Entry 8IP3 (electron microscopy, 2.60 A resolution); this record covers chains A and B of the 5 polymer chains in the assembly.

Chain A (and B):
Protein: Magnesium transporter MRS2 homolog, mitochondrial
Organism: Homo sapiens
Notes: chain B of this document is another copy of the same molecule, construct and numbering; everything in this record applies to it too
Reference sequence: Q9HD23 (MRS2_HUMAN), isoform Q9HD23-1; residues 1-443 here = UniProt positions 1-443
Sequence (453 residues; numbered 1 to 453; the number before each row is that of its first residue):
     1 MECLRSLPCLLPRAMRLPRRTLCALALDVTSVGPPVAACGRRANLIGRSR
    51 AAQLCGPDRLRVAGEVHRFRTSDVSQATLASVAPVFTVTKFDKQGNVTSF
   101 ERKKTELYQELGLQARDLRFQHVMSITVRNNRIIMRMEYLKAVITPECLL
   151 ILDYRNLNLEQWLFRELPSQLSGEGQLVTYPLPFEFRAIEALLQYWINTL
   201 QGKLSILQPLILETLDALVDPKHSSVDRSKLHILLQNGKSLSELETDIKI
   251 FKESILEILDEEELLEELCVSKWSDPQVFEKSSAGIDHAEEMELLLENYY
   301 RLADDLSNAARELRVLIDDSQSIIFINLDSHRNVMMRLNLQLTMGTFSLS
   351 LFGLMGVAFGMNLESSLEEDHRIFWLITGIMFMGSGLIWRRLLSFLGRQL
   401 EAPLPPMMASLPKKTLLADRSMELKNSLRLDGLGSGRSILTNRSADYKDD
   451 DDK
Unresolved in the structure: 1-82, 402-453
Construct notes: expression tag (444-453)
Bound ions: Mg2+ near Glu297 (its only coordinating residue here)
Swiss-Prot annotation at these positions:
  - motif: Gly360 to Asn362 (GMN motif)
  - binding site (Mg(2+)): Glu243, Thr246, Asp247, Glu312, Asp329, Gly360, Asn362
What the authors report for this chain:
  - Mg2+ coordination through a water molecule: Asp329, Gly360, Asn362
  - Mg2+ coordination: Glu293, Glu297
  - binding site for chloride ion: Arg332

Interface between chain A and chain B:
Residue-residue contacts - 111 pairs, chain A then chain B:
  Arg116(A) with Val178(B); Glu291(B), salt bridge; Leu294(B)
  Arg119(A) with Val178(B); Asn298(B)
  Gln121(A) with Asn298(B), hydrogen bond; Leu302(B)
  His122(A) with Asn298(B), hydrogen bond; Arg301(B); Leu302(B); Asp305(B)
  Val123(A) with Asp305(B), hydrogen bond (backbone-side chain)
  Thr127(A) with Arg301(B)
  Arg129(A) with Leu294(B)
  Lys222(A) with Leu400(B); Glu401(B)
  Ser224(A) with Asn333(B), hydrogen bond (backbone-side chain); Leu400(B)
  Ser225(A) with Ser330(B); Val334(B)
  Val226(A) with Ile326(B), hydrophobic; Ser330(B), hydrogen bond (backbone-side chain)
  Arg228(A) with Pro221(B); Asn327(B); Ser330(B); His331(B), hydrogen bond; Val334(B)
  Leu231(A) with Ile326(B), hydrophobic; Asn327(B)
  Leu235(A) with Val219(B), hydrophobic; Asp319(B); Ser320(B); Ile323(B), hydrophobic
  Lys239(A) with Leu316(B)
  Glu243(A) with Glu312(B)
  Thr246(A) with Arg311(B), hydrogen bond; Glu312(B), hydrogen bond
  Lys249(A) with Asn308(B), hydrogen bond; Arg311(B)
  Ile250(A) with Asn308(B)
  Glu253(A) with Asp304(B)
  Arg314(A) with Val315(B); Asp319(B), salt bridge
  Gln321(A) with Ser322(B); Ile323(B)
  Ile324(A) with Ile326(B), hydrophobic
  Phe325(A) with Ser322(B); Phe325(B), hydrophobic; Ile326(B), hydrophobic; Asp329(B)
  Leu328(A) with Asp329(B); Arg332(B), hydrogen bond (backbone-side chain); Asn333(B), hydrogen bond (backbone-side chain)
  Asp329(A) with Asp329(B); Arg332(B), salt bridge
  His331(A) with Asn333(B); Leu400(B)
  Arg332(A) with Arg332(B); Asn333(B); Met336(B)
  Val334(A) with Leu400(B), hydrophobic
  Met335(A) with Asn333(B); Met336(B), hydrophobic; Arg337(B); Leu340(B); Leu400(B), hydrophobic
  Met336(A) with Met336(B), hydrophobic
  Leu338(A) with Leu340(B), hydrophobic; Phe395(B), hydrophobic; Leu396(B), hydrophobic
  Asn339(A) with Asn339(B), hydrogen bond; Leu340(B); Thr343(B), hydrogen bond
  Leu342(A) with Leu340(B), hydrophobic; Met344(B), hydrophobic; Phe347(B)
  Gly345(A) with Phe347(B)
  Thr346(A) with Phe347(B)
  Leu349(A) with Phe347(B), hydrophobic; Leu351(B), hydrophobic; Leu354(B), hydrophobic
  Phe352(A) with Leu354(B)
  Gly353(A) with Leu354(B)
  Gly356(A) with Met361(B)
  Phe359(A) with Leu363(B), hydrophobic
  Gly360(A) with Met361(B); Asn362(B), hydrogen bond (backbone-side chain)
  Met361(A) with Asn362(B), hydrogen bond (backbone-side chain)
  Asn362(A) with Asn362(B), hydrogen bond
  Leu367(A) with Leu363(B)
  Glu368(A) with Asn362(B); Glu364(B)
  Glu369(A) with Glu364(B)
  Asp370(A) with Glu364(B)
  His371(A) with Glu364(B), salt bridge
  Phe374(A) with Ala358(B); Phe359(B), hydrophobic; Met361(B), hydrophobic; Leu363(B), hydrophobic; Glu364(B); Ser365(B)
  Trp375(A) with Ser365(B); Leu367(B), hydrophobic
  Ile377(A) with Met361(B), hydrophobic
  Thr378(A) with Ala358(B)
  Met381(A) with Leu354(B), hydrophobic; Ala358(B), hydrophobic; Met361(B), hydrophobic
  Phe382(A) with Met355(B), hydrophobic
  Ser385(A) with Leu354(B)
  Trp389(A) with Phe347(B), hydrophobic
Also at the interface, not in a pair above, chain A (63 interface residues in all): Ser125, His232, Ser242, Glu257, Val357, Ile373
Also at the interface, not in a pair above, chain B (56 interface residues in all): Leu212, Glu297, Ser350, Val357, Leu392, Gln399

Overview:
63 residues of chain A face 56 of chain B across their interface; the contacts include 16 hydrogen bonds and 4
salt bridges. Polar contacts include Arg116(A)-Glu291(B), Arg314(A)-Asp319(B) and Asp329(A)-Arg332(B). From
the paper: a binding site for chloride ion at Arg332(A); water-mediated Mg2+ coordination by Asp329(A),
Gly360(A) and Asn362(A).
Chain A and chain B are both Magnesium transporter MRS2 homolog, mitochondrial (Homo sapiens); the structure,
Cryo-EM structure of hMRS2-Mg, was determined by electron microscopy (same publication as 8IP4, 8IP5 and
8IP6).
